PDB entry 6MU7 | X-ray diffraction, 2.50 A resolution | chains B and G of the 4 polymer chains in the assembly

[Chain B]
Molecule: Envelope glycoprotein gp160
Organism: Human immunodeficiency virus 1
Notes: fragment: gp41
UniProt: Q2N0S6 (Q2N0S6_9HIV1); residues 512-664 here correspond to UniProt positions 509-661 (UniProt number = residue number - 3)
Amino-acid sequence (153 residues; each row starts with the number of its first residue):
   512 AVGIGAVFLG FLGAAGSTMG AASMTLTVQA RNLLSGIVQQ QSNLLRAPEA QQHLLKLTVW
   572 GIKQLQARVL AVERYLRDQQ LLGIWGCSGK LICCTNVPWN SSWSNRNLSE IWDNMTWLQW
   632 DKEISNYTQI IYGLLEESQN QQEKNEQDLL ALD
Not modelled in the structure: 512-516, 550-563, 664
Sequence notes: engineered mutation Pro-559 (Ile556 in Q2N0S6), Cys-605 (Thr602 in Q2N0S6)
Cystine bridges: Cys-598/Cys-604
Covalently attached groups: N-acetylglucosamine (NAG) linked to Asn-611, Asn-625, Asn-637

[Chain G]
Molecule: Envelope glycoprotein gp160
Organism: Human immunodeficiency virus 1
Notes: fragment: gp120
UniProt: Q2N0S6 (Q2N0S6_9HIV1); the construct lacks a stretch of the UniProt sequence and is renumbered around it, so the offset changes along the chain: 31-141 = UniProt 30-140; 150-185 = UniProt 141-176; 188-309 = UniProt 187-308; 312-321 = UniProt 309-318; 2 more segments
Amino-acid sequence (481 residues; numbered 31 to 513 plus 11 insertion-coded residues; 13 numbers in that range are skipped by the numbering (no residue carries them; nothing is unmodelled there); the number before each row is that of its first residue; a row labelled like 185A-185J holds insertion residues (185A, then the next letters in order)):
    31 AENLWVTVYY GVPVWKDAET TLFCASDAKA YETEKHNVWA THACVPTDPN PQEIHLENVT
    91 EEFNMWKNNM VEQMHTDIIS LWDQSLKPCV KLTPLCVTLQ CTNVTNAITD D
   150 MRGELKNCSF NMTTELRDKK QKVYSLFYRL DVVQIN
185A-185J ENQGNRSNNS
   188 NKEYRLINCN TSAITQACPK VSFEPIPIHY CAPAGFAILK CKDKKFNGTG PCPSVSTVQC
   248 THGIKPVVST QLLLNGSLAE EEVMIRSENI TNNAKNILVQ FNTPVQINCT RPNNNTRKSI
   308 RI
   312 GPGQAFYATG
  321A D
   322 IIGDIRQAHC NVSKATWNET LGKVVKQLRK HFGNNTIIRF ANSSGGDLEV TTHSFNCGGE
   382 FFYCNTSGLF NSTWISN
   400 TSVQGSNSTG SNDSITLPCR IKQIINMWQR IGQAMYAPPI QGVIRCVSNI TGLILTRDGG
   460 STNSTTETFR PGGGDMRDNW RSELYKYKVV KIEPLGVAPT RCKRRVVGRR RRRR
Not modelled in the structure: 31, 61-64, 185A-185J, 400-408, 459-464, 505-513
Sequence notes: engineered mutation Ala-137 (Asn136 in Q2N0S6); conflict Asn-332 (Thr330 in Q2N0S6), Cys-501 (Ala498 in Q2N0S6); expression tag (509-513)
Cystine bridges: Cys-54/Cys-74, Cys-119/Cys-205, Cys-126/Cys-196, Cys-131/Cys-157, Cys-218/Cys-247, Cys-228/Cys-239, Cys-296/Cys-331, Cys-378/Cys-445, Cys-385/Cys-418
Covalently attached groups: glycan linked to Asn-88; N-acetylglucosamine (NAG) linked to Asn-133, Asn-156, Asn-160, Asn-197, Asn-234, Asn-262, Asn-276, Asn-295, Asn-301, Asn-332, Asn-355, Asn-363, Asn-386, Asn-448
Ligand contacts: JYY (4-{3-[{4-[(R)-cyano(phenyl)methyl]piperidin-1-yl}(oxo)acetyl]-4-methoxy-1H-pyrrolo[2,3-c]pyridin-7-yl}-N-(2-hydroxyethyl)-1,3-thiazole-2-carboxamide): Ile-108, Ile-109, Trp-112, Asp-113, Leu-116, Lys-117, Thr-202, Val-255, Glu-370, Ser-375, Phe-376, Asn-377, Phe-382, Tyr-384, Ile-424, Asn-425, Met-426, Trp-427, Arg-429, Gln-432, Ala-433, Met-434, Met-475
What the authors report for this chain:
  - binding site for JYY: Asp-113, Lys-117, Glu-370, Phe-382, Arg-429, Gln-432

[How chain B and chain G interact]
Pairs across the interface (125):
  Leu-520(B) / Ile-84(G)
  Gly-521(B) / Ile-84(G)
  Phe-522(B) / Ile-84(G)
  Phe-522(B) / Leu-86(G)
  Phe-522(B) / Thr-244(G)
  Leu-523(B) / Pro-43(G)  hydrophobic
  Leu-523(B) / Trp-45(G)  hydrophobic
  Leu-523(B) / Leu-86(G)
  Leu-523(B) / Ile-491(G)  hydrophobic
  Ala-525(B) / Pro-43(G)
  Ala-526(B) / Pro-43(G)  hydrophobic
  Ala-526(B) / Trp-45(G)  hydrophobic
  Ala-526(B) / Val-89(G)  hydrophobic
  Gly-527(B) / Glu-87(G)
  Gly-527(B) / Asn-88(G)
  Gly-527(B) / Val-89(G)
  Met-530(B) / Ala-497(G)  hydrophobic
  Ala-533(B) / Pro-43(G)  hydrophobic
  Ser-534(B) / Tyr-39(G)
  Leu-537(B) / Tyr-40(G)
  Leu-537(B) / Gly-41(G)
  Gln-540(B) / Gly-41(G)  hydrogen bond (side chain-backbone)
  Gln-540(B) / Pro-43(G)
  Asn-543(B) / Gly-222(G)
  Asn-543(B) / Gln-246(G)
  Leu-544(B) / Tyr-40(G)
  Leu-544(B) / Ala-221(G)
  Leu-544(B) / Gly-222(G)
  Leu-544(B) / Pro-493(G)  hydrophobic
  Leu-545(B) / Ala-221(G)
  Ser-546(B) / Ala-221(G)
  Ile-548(B) / Phe-53(G)  hydrophobic
  Ile-548(B) / Val-75(G)
  Ile-548(B) / Cys-218(G)  hydrophobic
  Ile-548(B) / Cys-247(G)  hydrophobic
  Val-549(B) / Phe-53(G)  hydrophobic
  Val-549(B) / Pro-220(G)  hydrophobic
  Val-549(B) / Ala-221(G)
  Thr-569(B) / Gln-114(G)
  Val-570(B) / Leu-111(G)  hydrophobic
  Val-570(B) / Gln-114(G)  hydrogen bond (backbone-side chain)
  Trp-571(B) / Cys-54(G)  hydrophobic
  Trp-571(B) / Trp-69(G)  hydrogen bond (side chain-backbone)
  Trp-571(B) / Ala-70(G)
  Trp-571(B) / Cys-74(G)
  Trp-571(B) / Asp-107(G)
  Trp-571(B) / Leu-111(G)
  Trp-571(B) / Tyr-217(G)  hydrophobic
  Lys-574(B) / Leu-52(G)  hydrogen bond (side chain-backbone)
  Lys-574(B) / Gln-103(G)  hydrogen bond
  Lys-574(B) / Asp-107(G)  salt bridge
  Gln-577(B) / Thr-51(G)
  Ala-578(B) / Thr-51(G)
  Ala-578(B) / Phe-53(G)  hydrophobic
  Ala-578(B) / Pro-220(G)
  Leu-581(B) / Thr-50(G)
  Leu-581(B) / Phe-223(G)  hydrophobic
  Ala-582(B) / Ala-221(G)  hydrophobic
  Arg-585(B) / Gly-222(G)  hydrogen bond (side chain-backbone)
  Arg-585(B) / Lys-490(G)
  Arg-585(B) / Ile-491(G)  hydrogen bond (side chain-backbone)
  Tyr-586(B) / Tyr-40(G)
  Asp-589(B) / Pro-493(G)
  Asp-589(B) / Leu-494(G)
  Gln-590(B) / Tyr-40(G)  hydrogen bond
  Leu-592(B) / Leu-494(G)  hydrophobic
  Leu-593(B) / Val-38(G)  hydrophobic
  Leu-593(B) / Tyr-40(G)  hydrophobic
  Leu-593(B) / Leu-494(G)  hydrophobic
  Trp-596(B) / Val-38(G)  hydrophobic
  Trp-596(B) / Arg-503(G)  hydrogen bond (backbone-side chain)
  Gly-597(B) / Arg-503(G)
  Lys-601(B) / Tyr-40(G)
  Leu-602(B) / Val-38(G)
  Leu-602(B) / Tyr-39(G)
  Leu-602(B) / Tyr-40(G)  hydrogen bond (backbone-backbone)
  Ile-603(B) / Val-38(G)
  Ile-603(B) / Tyr-39(G)  hydrophobic
  Cys-604(B) / Thr-37(G)
  Cys-604(B) / Val-38(G)  hydrogen bond (backbone-backbone)
  Cys-605(B) / Cys-501(G)  disulfide
  Cys-605(B) / Lys-502(G)
  Cys-605(B) / Arg-503(G)  hydrogen bond (backbone-side chain)
  Thr-606(B) / Val-36(G)  hydrogen bond (side chain-backbone)
  Thr-606(B) / Val-38(G)
  Thr-606(B) / Cys-501(G)
  Thr-606(B) / Lys-502(G)
  Thr-606(B) / Arg-503(G)  hydrogen bond (backbone-backbone)
  Asn-607(B) / Trp-35(G)
  Asn-607(B) / Lys-502(G)
  Asn-607(B) / Arg-503(G)  hydrogen bond (side chain-backbone)
  Val-608(B) / Trp-35(G)
  Val-608(B) / Val-36(G)  hydrogen bond (backbone-backbone)
  Pro-609(B) / Leu-34(G)
  Pro-609(B) / Trp-35(G)
  Trp-610(B) / Leu-34(G)  hydrogen bond (backbone-backbone)
  Trp-610(B) / Trp-35(G)
  Trp-610(B) / Val-36(G)  hydrophobic
  Trp-610(B) / Pro-498(G)  hydrophobic
  Trp-614(B) / Val-36(G)  hydrophobic
  Leu-619(B) / Leu-34(G)  hydrophobic
  Leu-619(B) / Pro-498(G)
  Leu-619(B) / Thr-499(G)
  Leu-619(B) / Arg-500(G)
  Ile-622(B) / Pro-498(G)  hydrophobic
  Trp-623(B) / Tyr-39(G)
  Trp-623(B) / Ala-497(G)  hydrophobic
  Trp-623(B) / Pro-498(G)  hydrogen bond (side chain-backbone)
  Trp-628(B) / Tyr-39(G)  hydrophobic
  Trp-628(B) / Val-42(G)
  Trp-628(B) / Gly-495(G)
  Leu-629(B) / Pro-43(G)
  Leu-629(B) / Val-44(G)  hydrophobic
  Leu-629(B) / Trp-45(G)
  Trp-631(B) / Val-496(G)  hydrogen bond (side chain-backbone)
  Trp-631(B) / Ala-497(G)
  Trp-631(B) / Pro-498(G)
  Asp-632(B) / Val-44(G)
  Asp-632(B) / Lys-46(G)  salt bridge
  Ile-635(B) / Val-496(G)
  Ile-642(B) / Val-36(G)  hydrophobic
  Leu-646(B) / Val-36(G)  hydrophobic
  Leu-646(B) / Val-38(G)  hydrophobic
  Gln-650(B) / Arg-503(G)  hydrogen bond
  Gln-653(B) / Arg-503(G)  hydrogen bond
Interface residues without a listed pair, chain B (63 interface residues in all): Gly-524, Ala-541, Gly-547, Gln-575, Cys-598, Tyr-643
Interface residues without a listed pair, chain G (60 interface residues in all): Ala-73, His-85, Ser-110, Ile-215, Ala-219, Ala-224, Glu-492
Disulfides between the chains: Cys-605(B)/Cys-501(G)

[Overview]
63 residues of chain B and 60 residues of chain G are in contact, with 1 disulfide bond, 21 hydrogen bonds and
2 salt bridges. Polar contacts include Lys-574(B)/Asp-107(G), Asp-632(B)/Lys-46(G) and Gln-540(B)/Gly-41(G).
Ligands of chain G: compound JYY. The paper reports a binding site for JYY at Asp-113(G), Lys-117(G) and
Glu-370(G) among others.
Chain B is Envelope glycoprotein gp160 and chain G is Envelope glycoprotein gp160, both from Human
immunodeficiency virus 1; the structure, Crystal Structure of HIV-1 BG505 SOSIP.664 Prefusion Env Trimer Bound
to Small Molecule HIV-1 Entry Inhibitor ..., was determined by X-ray diffraction together with 6MTJ, 6MTN,
6MU6, 6MU8, 6MUF and 6MUG from the same study.
